2NLL - chains D and A of the 4 polymer chains in the assembly; structure by X-ray diffraction, 1.90 A resolution.

== Chain D ==
Molecule: 18-nt DNA strand
Sequence (18 nucleotides; numbered 521 to 538; the number before each row is that of its first residue):
   521 CTGACCTGAAATGACCTG

== Chain A ==
Molecule: Protein (retinoic acid receptor)
Source organism: Homo sapiens
Reference sequence: P19793 (RXRA_HUMAN); residue numbers follow UniProt; this construct covers 135-200
Amino-acid sequence (66 residues; numbered 135 to 200; the number before each row is that of its first residue):
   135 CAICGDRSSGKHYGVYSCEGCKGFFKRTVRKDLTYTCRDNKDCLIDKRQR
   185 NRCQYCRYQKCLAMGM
Swiss-Prot annotation at these positions:
  - DNA-binding region: Cys135 to Met200 (Nuclear receptor)
  - zinc finger (NR C4-type): Cys135 to Cys155, Cys171 to Cys195
  - region: Lys160 to Lys165 (Nuclear localization signal)
  - binding site (Zn(2+)): Cys135, Cys138, Cys152, Cys155, Cys171, Cys177, Cys187, Cys190
  - modified residue: Lys145 (N6-acetyllysine)
  - mutagenesis: Lys145 (K145R: Abolishes acetylation by EP300, DNA binding and transcriptional activity. Impairs interaction with EP300), Phe158 to Phe159 (Abolishes nuclear export), Lys160 to Lys165 (Abolishes nuclear localization and transcriptional activity)

== How chain D and chain A interact ==
Contacting residue pairs (13; chain D residue first):
  DT532(D) - Phe158(A)  phosphate contact
  DT532(D) - Arg161(A)  salt bridge to the phosphate
  DT532(D) - Asn185(A)  sugar contact
  DT532(D) - Gln188(A)  hydrogen bond to the phosphate
  DG533(D) - Gly154(A)  phosphate contact
  DG533(D) - Arg161(A)  hydrogen bond to the base
  DG533(D) - Arg184(A)  salt bridge to the phosphate
  DG533(D) - Asn185(A)  phosphate contact
  DG533(D) - Arg191(A)  salt bridge to the phosphate
  DA534(D) - Glu153(A)  base contact
  DA534(D) - Lys160(A)  base contact
  DC535(D) - Glu153(A)  hydrogen bond to the base
  DC535(D) - Lys156(A)  base contact
Interface residues without a listed pair, chain D (5 interface residues in all): DA531
Interface residues without a listed pair, chain A (11 interface residues in all): Asp140

== Summary ==
Chain D and chain A form an interface of 5 and 11 residues respectively; the contacts include 3 hydrogen bonds
and 3 salt bridges. Among the polar pairs are DG533(D)-Arg161(A), DC535(D)-Glu153(A) and DT532(D)-Gln188(A).
Chain D is an 18-nt DNA strand and chain A is Protein (retinoic acid receptor) (Homo sapiens); the structure,
Retinoid X receptor-thyroid hormone receptor DNA-binding domain heterodimer bound to thyroid response element
DNA, was determined by X-ray diffraction.
